PDB entry 9BT8 | electron microscopy, 3.34 A resolution | chains V and A of the 6 polymer chains in the assembly

== Chain V ==
Protein: Vasopressin V2 receptor
Reference sequence: P30518 (V2R_HUMAN); residues 343-371 here = UniProt positions 343-371
Sequence (29 residues; row label = number of the first residue in the row):
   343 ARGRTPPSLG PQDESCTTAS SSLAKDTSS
Unresolved in the structure: 343-354, 369-371
Modified residues: T347, T359, T360 (phosphothreonine; TPO); S350, S357, S362, S363, S364 (phosphoserine; SEP)

== Chain A ==
Protein: Nanobody 32
Organism: Lama glama
Notes: antibody fragment or engineered binder
Sequence (124 residues; row label = number of the first residue in the row):
     1 QVQLQESGGG LVQAGGSLRL SCVVSGFFFD TVTMAWYRRA PGKHRELVAS ATAGGTTTYA
    61 DSVKDRFTIS RDNAKNTVYL QMNSLKPEDT AVYYCNTFVR SLSWGQGTQV TVSSHHHHHH
   121 EPEA
Unresolved in the structure: 1-2, 114-124

== Interface between chain V and chain A ==
Pairs across the interface (7):
  S363(V) - R100(A)
  S363(V) - W104(A)
  S364(V) - R39(A)
  S364(V) - H44(A)
  S364(V) - R45(A)
  L365(V) - H44(A)
  A366(V) - H44(A)
Other interface residues (no listed pair), chain V (5 interface residues in all): K367

== Summary ==
Chain V and chain A each contribute 5 residues to their interface.
Here chain V is Vasopressin V2 receptor and chain A is Nanobody 32 (Lama glama). Entry 9BT8 (Structure of Src
in complex with beta-arrestin 1 revealing SH3 binding sites) was determined by electron microscopy, deposited
together with 9CX3 and 9CX9.
